8C56 - chains A and C of the 3 polymer chains in the assembly; structure by X-ray diffraction, 2.40 A resolution.

Chain A:
Molecule: Cytosine-specific methyltransferase
From: Malacoplasma penetrans HF-2
UniProtKB: Q8EVR5 (Q8EVR5_MALP2); residues 1-395 here = UniProt positions 1-395
Sequence (395 residues; row label = number of the first residue in the row):
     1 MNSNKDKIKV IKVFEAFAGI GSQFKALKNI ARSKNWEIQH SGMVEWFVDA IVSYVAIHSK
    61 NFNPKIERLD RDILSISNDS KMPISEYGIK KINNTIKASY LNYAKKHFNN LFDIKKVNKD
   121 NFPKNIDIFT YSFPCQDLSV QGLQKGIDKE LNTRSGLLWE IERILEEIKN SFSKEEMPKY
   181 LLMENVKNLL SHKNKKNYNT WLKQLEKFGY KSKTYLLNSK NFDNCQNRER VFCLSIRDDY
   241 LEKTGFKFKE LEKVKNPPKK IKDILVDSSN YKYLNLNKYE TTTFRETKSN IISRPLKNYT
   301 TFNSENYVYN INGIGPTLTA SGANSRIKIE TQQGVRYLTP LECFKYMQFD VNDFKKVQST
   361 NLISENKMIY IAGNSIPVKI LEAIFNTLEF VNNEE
Not modelled in the structure: 1-5, 394-395
Sequence notes: conflict Arg68 (Gln in Q8EVR5), Arg71 (Lys in Q8EVR5), Pro295 (Ser in Q8EVR5)
Small-molecule neighbours: S-adenosylhomocysteine (SAH): Phe17, Ala18, Gly19, Ile20, Gly21, Ser22, Gln23, Val44, Glu45, Trp46, Phe47, Ser80, Phe112, Asp113, Ile114, Ser132, Pro134, Arg154, Leu157, Ile371, Asn374, Ser375, Ile376
From the paper describing this entry:
  - mutagenesis - C135A: abolished catalytic activity
  - mutagenesis - C135A: increased catalytic activity on dhaC
  - binding site for the 14-nt DNA strand: Cys135, Glu184
  - binding site for the 14-nt DNA strand (chain C): Gln141, Phe302
  - conformationally variable residues (loop rearrangement): Ser132 to Leu157
  - catalytic residues: Cys135

Chain C:
Molecule: 14-nt DNA strand
From: synthetic construct
Sequence (14 nucleotides; row label = number of the first residue in the row):
     1 GTTCAGCGCA TGTG
Modified / non-standard residues: 5CM (5-methyl-2'-deoxy-cytidine-5'-monophosphate) at position 7
Metal / ion sites: Na+ near DG1 (its only coordinating residue here)

How chain A and chain C interact:
Pairs across the interface - 22 pairs, chain A then chain C:
  Gln141(A) - DG8(C)  hydrogen bond to the base
  Gln144(A) - DA10(C)  hydrogen bond to the phosphate
  Gln144(A) - DT11(C)  phosphate contact
  Asn188(A) - DT11(C)  sugar contact
  Ser191(A) - DG12(C)  phosphate contact
  His192(A) - DG12(C)  salt bridge to the phosphate
  Lys193(A) - DT11(C)  salt bridge to the phosphate
  Thr300(A) - 5CM_7(C)  base contact
  Thr301(A) - 5CM_7(C)  sugar contact
  Thr301(A) - DG8(C)  hydrogen bond to the phosphate
  Phe302(A) - 5CM_7(C)  stacking on the base
  Phe302(A) - DG8(C)  stacking on the base
  Asn303(A) - DG8(C)  hydrogen bond to the base
  Asn303(A) - DC9(C)  base contact
  Ser304(A) - DG8(C)  hydrogen bond to the base
  Glu305(A) - 5CM_7(C)  hydrogen bond to the base
  Gly322(A) - DG6(C)  base contact
  Arg326(A) - DA5(C)  hydrogen bond to the base
  Arg326(A) - DG6(C)  hydrogen bond to the base
  Arg326(A) - 5CM_7(C)  base contact
  Asn366(A) - DC4(C)  hydrogen bond to the phosphate
  Lys367(A) - DT3(C)  salt bridge to the phosphate
Other interface residues (no listed pair), chain A (19 interface residues in all): Asn78, Val140, Ala323
Other interface residues (no listed pair), chain C (11 interface residues in all): DT2

Summary:
19 residues of chain A and 11 residues of chain C are in contact, with 9 hydrogen bonds, 3 salt bridges and 2
aromatic stacking contacts. Polar contacts include Gln141(A)-DG8(C), Asn303(A)-DG8(C) and Ser304(A)-DG8(C).
Ligands of chain A: S-adenosylhomocysteine. The paper reports the catalytic residue Cys135(A); C135A of chain
A abolishes catalytic activity.
Chain A is Cytosine-specific methyltransferase (Malacoplasma penetrans HF-2) and chain C is a 14-nt DNA strand
(synthetic construct); the structure, CpG specific M.MpeI methyltransferase crystallized in the presence of
2'-deoxy-5-methylzebularine (5mZ) and 5-methylcytosine containing dsDNA, was determined by X-ray diffraction
(same publication as 8C57, 8C58 and 8C59).
